PDB entry 1YYE | X-ray diffraction, 2.03 A resolution | chains A and C of the 4 polymer chains in the assembly

[Chain A]
Name: Estrogen receptor beta
Source organism: Homo sapiens
Notes: fragment: Ligand Binding Domain
UniProt: Q9UEV6 (ESR2_HUMAN); residue numbers follow UniProt; this construct covers 263-530
Amino-acid sequence (268 residues; row label = number of the first residue in the row):
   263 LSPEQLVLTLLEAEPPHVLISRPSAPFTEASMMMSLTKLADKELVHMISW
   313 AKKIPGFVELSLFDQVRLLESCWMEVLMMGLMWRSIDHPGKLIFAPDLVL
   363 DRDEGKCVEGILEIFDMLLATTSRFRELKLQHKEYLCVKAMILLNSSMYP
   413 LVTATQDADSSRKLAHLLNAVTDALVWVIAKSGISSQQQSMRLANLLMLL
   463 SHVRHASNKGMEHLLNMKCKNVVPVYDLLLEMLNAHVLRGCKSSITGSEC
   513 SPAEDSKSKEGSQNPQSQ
Unresolved in the structure: 411-420, 501-530
Residues lining bound ligands: way-202196 (196; 3-(3-fluoro-4-hydroxyphenyl)-7-hydroxy-1-naphthonitrile): M295, L298, T299, L301, A302, E305, M336, L339, M340, L343, R346, F356, I373, I376, G472, H475, L476, M479

[Chain C]
Name: Steroid receptor coactivator-1
Amino-acid sequence (13 residues; each row starts with the number of its first residue):
   601 SGSHKLVQLLTTT
Unresolved in the structure: 601-603

[How chain A and chain C interact]
Residue-residue contacts - 17 pairs, chain A then chain C:
  I310(A) with L606(C), hydrophobic; L609(C), hydrophobic; L610(C), hydrophobic
  K314(A) with L609(C), hydrogen bond (side chain-backbone); L610(C), hydrogen bond (side chain-backbone); T612(C), hydrogen bond (side chain-backbone)
  Q327(A) with L610(C)
  V328(A) with L606(C), hydrophobic; L610(C), hydrophobic
  L331(A) with L610(C), hydrophobic
  E332(A) with L606(C)
  D489(A) with K605(C), salt bridge
  L490(A) with L609(C), hydrophobic
  E493(A) with H604(C), hydrogen bond (side chain-backbone); K605(C), hydrogen bond (side chain-backbone); L606(C), hydrogen bond (side chain-backbone)
  M494(A) with L606(C), hydrophobic
Other interface residues (no listed pair), chain A (13 interface residues in all): V307, F319, L324
Other interface residues (no listed pair), chain C (9 interface residues in all): V607, T611, T613

[Summary]
Chain A and chain C form an interface of 13 and 9 residues respectively, with 6 hydrogen bonds and 1 salt
bridge. Polar pairs include D489(A)-K605(C), K314(A)-L609(C) and K314(A)-L610(C). Chain A binds way-202196.
Here chain A is Estrogen receptor beta (Homo sapiens) and chain C is Steroid receptor coactivator-1. Entry
1YYE (Crystal structure of estrogen receptor beta complexed with way-202196) was determined by X-ray
diffraction (same publication as 1YY4).
